Entry 4WJ9 (X-ray diffraction, 1.74 A resolution); this record covers chain A.

[Chain A]
Protein: Retinal dehydrogenase 1
Organism: Homo sapiens
Notes: EC 1.2.1.36
Reference sequence: P00352 (AL1A1_HUMAN); residues 1-501 here = UniProt positions 1-501
Sequence (501 residues; row label = number of the first residue in the row):
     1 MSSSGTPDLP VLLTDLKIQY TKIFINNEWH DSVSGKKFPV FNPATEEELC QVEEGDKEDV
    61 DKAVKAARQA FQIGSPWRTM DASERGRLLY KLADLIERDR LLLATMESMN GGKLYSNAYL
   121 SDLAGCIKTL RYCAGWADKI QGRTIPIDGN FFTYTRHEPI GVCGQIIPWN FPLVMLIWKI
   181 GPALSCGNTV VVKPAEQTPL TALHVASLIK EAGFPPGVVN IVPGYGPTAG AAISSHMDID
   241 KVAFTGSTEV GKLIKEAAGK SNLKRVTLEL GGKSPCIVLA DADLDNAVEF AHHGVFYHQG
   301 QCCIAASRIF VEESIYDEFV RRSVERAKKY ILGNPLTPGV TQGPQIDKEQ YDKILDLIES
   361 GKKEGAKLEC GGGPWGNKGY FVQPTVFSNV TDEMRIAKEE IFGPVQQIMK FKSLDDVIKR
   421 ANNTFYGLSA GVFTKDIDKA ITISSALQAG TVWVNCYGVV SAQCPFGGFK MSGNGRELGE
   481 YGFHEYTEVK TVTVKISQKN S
Unresolved in the structure: 1-8
Sequence notes: engineered mutation S121 (Asn in P00352)
Swiss-Prot annotation at these positions:
  - active site: E269 (Proton acceptor), C303 (Nucleophile)
  - binding site (NAD(+)): I167 to N170, K193 to E196, G226, P227, G246, S247, E269 to G271, E349 to K353, E400 to F402
  - site: N170 (Transition state stabilizer)
  - modified residue: S2 (N-acetylserine), K91 (N6-acetyllysine), K128 (N6-acetyllysine), K252 (N6-acetyllysine), T337 (Phosphothreonine), K353 (N6-acetyllysine), K367 (N6-acetyllysine), K410 (N6-acetyllysine), S413 (Phosphoserine), K419 (N6-acetyllysine), K435 (N6-acetyllysine), K495 (N6-acetyllysine)
  - natural variant: S121 (N121S: this construct carries the variant)
  - mutagenesis: C302 (C302A/S: Does not prevent inhibition by duocarmycin analogs), G458 (G458N: No significant effect on aldehyde dehydrogenase activity. Prevents the inhibition by ALDH1A1-specific inhibitors)
What the authors report for this chain:
  - contacts within the chain: S121-Y297 (hydrogen bond)
  - catalytic residues: C303 (citing earlier work)

[Summary]
From UniProt: active-site residues E269 and C303, 23 NAD+-binding residues and 2 mutagenesis sites. The paper
reports the catalytic residue C303; contacts within the chain involving Y297 and S121.
Chain A is Retinal dehydrogenase 1 (Homo sapiens); the structure, Structure of Human apo ALDH1A1, was
determined by X-ray diffraction, deposited together with 4WB9.
